PDB entry 5BRH | X-ray diffraction, 1.90 A resolution | chains A and B

Chain A (and B):
Molecule: Glucokinase 1, putative
Organism: Trypanosoma cruzi (strain CL Brener)
Notes: EC 2.7.1.2; fragment: Trypanosoma cruzi glucokinase; chain B of this document is another copy of the same molecule, construct and numbering; everything in this record applies to it too
UniProtKB: Q4E4E1 (Q4E4E1_TRYCC); residues 1-367 here = UniProt positions 1-367
Sequence (381 residues; row label = number of the first residue in the row; numbers below 1 keep their minus sign (Met-13 is residue -13)):
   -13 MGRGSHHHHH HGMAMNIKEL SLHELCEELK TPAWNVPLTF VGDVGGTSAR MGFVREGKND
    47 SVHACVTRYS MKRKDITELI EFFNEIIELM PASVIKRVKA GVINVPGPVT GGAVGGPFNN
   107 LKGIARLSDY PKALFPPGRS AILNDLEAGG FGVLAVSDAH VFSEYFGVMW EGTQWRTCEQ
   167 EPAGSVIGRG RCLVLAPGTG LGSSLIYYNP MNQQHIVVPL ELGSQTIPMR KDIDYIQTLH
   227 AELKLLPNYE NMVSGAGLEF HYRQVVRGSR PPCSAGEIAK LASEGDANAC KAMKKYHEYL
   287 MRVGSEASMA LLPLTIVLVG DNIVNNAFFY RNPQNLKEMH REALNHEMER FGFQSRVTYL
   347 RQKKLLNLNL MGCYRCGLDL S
Unresolved in the structure: -13 to 0 (chain B: -13 to 0, 43-45)
Construct notes: initiating methionine (-13); expression tag (-12 to 0)
Small-molecule neighbours:
  - DBT-GlcN (4V3; 2-deoxy-2-({[(1,1-dioxido-1-benzothiophen-2-yl)methoxy]carbonyl}amino)-beta-D-glucopyranose), molecule 1: Pro92, Gly93, Pro94, Pro103, Phe104, Asn105, Asn130, Asp131, Leu132, Gly186, Leu187, Gly188, Glu207, Glu236
  - DBT-GlcN (4V3), molecule 2: Met334, Arg336, Phe337, Phe339
What the authors report for this chain:
  - binding site for DBT-GlcN: Pro103, Asn105, Asn130, Asp131, Glu207, Glu236, Met334, Phe337
  - conformationally variable residues (side-chain flip): Met334, Phe337

How chain A and chain B interact:
Contacting residue pairs - 65 pairs, chain A then chain B:
  Pro94(A) with Leu298(B), hydrophobic
  Thr96(A) with Gln160(B)
  Gly97(A) with Pro196(B)
  Phe137(A) with Met197(B), hydrophobic
  Gln160(A) with Thr96(B)
  Arg177(A) with Pro205(B)
  Tyr193(A) with Ile202(B), hydrophobic; Val203(B), hydrogen bond (side chain-backbone); Val204(B), hydrophobic; Pro205(B)
  Pro196(A) with Gly97(B); Gly98(B)
  Met197(A) with Cys362(B), hydrophobic; Leu366(B), hydrophobic
  Ile202(A) with Tyr193(B), hydrophobic; Ile202(B), hydrophobic
  Val203(A) with Tyr193(B)
  Val204(A) with Arg177(B); Tyr193(B), hydrophobic
  Pro205(A) with Arg177(B), hydrogen bond (backbone-side chain)
  Leu206(A) with Ala296(B); Leu297(B), hydrophobic
  Glu207(A) with Met295(B); Ala296(B), hydrogen bond (backbone-backbone); Leu298(B)
  Leu208(A) with Ala296(B), hydrophobic
  Ser210(A) with Met295(B); His332(B); Met334(B)
  Gln211(A) with Gln211(B); Glu292(B); Ala296(B)
  Thr212(A) with Pro214(B); Arg216(B); Glu292(B), hydrogen bond; His332(B)
  Pro214(A) with Thr212(B); Pro214(B), hydrophobic
  Met215(A) with Met215(B), hydrophobic; Leu232(B)
  Arg216(A) with Thr212(B)
  Ile219(A) with Ile219(B), hydrophobic
  Leu231(A) with Glu333(B); Arg336(B)
  Leu232(A) with Met215(B); Arg216(B); Glu333(B), hydrogen bond (backbone-side chain)
  Glu292(A) with Gln211(B); Thr212(B), hydrogen bond
  Met295(A) with Glu207(B); Ser210(B)
  Ala296(A) with Leu206(B); Glu207(B), hydrogen bond (backbone-backbone); Gln211(B)
  Leu297(A) with Leu206(B), hydrophobic
  Leu298(A) with Pro94(B), hydrophobic; Glu207(B)
  His332(A) with Ser210(B); Thr212(B)
  Glu333(A) with Leu231(B); Leu232(B), hydrogen bond (side chain-backbone)
  Met334(A) with Ser210(B)
  Arg336(A) with Leu231(B)
  Cys362(A) with Met197(B), hydrophobic
  Leu366(A) with Met197(B), hydrophobic
Other interface residues (no listed pair), chain A (46 interface residues in all): Gly98, Gly102, Pro103, Leu191, Ile213, Ile222, Asn234, Phe339, Arg342, Asp365
Other interface residues (no listed pair), chain B (43 interface residues in all): Pro103, Ala127, Glu133, Phe137, Leu208, Ile213, Phe339, Arg342

Overview:
The interface between chain A and chain B involves 46 residues on one side and 43 on the other; the contacts
include 8 hydrogen bonds. Polar pairs include Tyr193(A)-Val203(B), Pro205(A)-Arg177(B) and
Thr212(A)-Glu292(B). From the paper: a binding site for DBT-GlcN at Pro103(A), Asn105(A) and Asn130(A) among
others; conformational variability at Met334(A) and Phe337(A).
Chain A and chain B are both Glucokinase 1, putative (Trypanosoma cruzi (strain CL Brener)); the structure,
Crystal structure of Trypanosoma cruzi glucokinase in complex with inhibitor DBT-GlcN, was determined by X-ray
diffraction, deposited together with 5BRD, 5BRE and 5BRF.
